PDB entry 9F9O | electron microscopy, 3.00 A resolution | chains F and S of the 7 polymer chains in the assembly

Chain F:
Protein: Large T antigen
From: Betapolyomavirus macacae
Notes: EC 3.6.4.-
UniProtKB: P03070 (LT_SV40); residues 266-627 here = UniProt positions 266-627
Chain sequence (362 residues; row label = number of the first residue in the row):
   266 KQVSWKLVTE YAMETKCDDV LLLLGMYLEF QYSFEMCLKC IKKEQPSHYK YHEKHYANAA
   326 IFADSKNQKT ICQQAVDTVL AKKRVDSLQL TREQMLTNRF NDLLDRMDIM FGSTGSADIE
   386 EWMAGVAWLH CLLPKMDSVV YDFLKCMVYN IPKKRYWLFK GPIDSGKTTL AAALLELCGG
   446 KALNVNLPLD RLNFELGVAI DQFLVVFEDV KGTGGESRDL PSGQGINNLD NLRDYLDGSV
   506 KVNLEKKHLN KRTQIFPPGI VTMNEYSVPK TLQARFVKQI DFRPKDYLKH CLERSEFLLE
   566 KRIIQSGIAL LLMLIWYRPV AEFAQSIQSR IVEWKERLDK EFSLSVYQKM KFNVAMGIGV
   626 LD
Swiss-Prot annotation at these positions:
  - binding site (Zn(2+)): Cys302, Cys305, His313, His317
  - binding site (ATP): Gly426 to Thr433
Residues lining bound ligands: ATP (adenosine-5'-triphosphate): Leu397, Pro427, Ile428, Asp429, Ser430, Gly431, Lys432, Thr433, Thr434, Asn529, Arg548, Pro549, Lys550, Leu553, Lys554, Leu557

Chain S:
Molecule: Chains: S
Sequence (8 nucleotides; numbered 1 to 8; the number before each row is that of its first residue):
     1 TTTTTTTT

Interface between chain F and chain S:
Residue-residue contacts (5):
  Phe459(F) with DT7(S), phosphate contact
  Lys512(F) with DT7(S), hydrogen bond to the phosphate; DT8(S), salt bridge to the phosphate
  His513(F) with DT6(S), hydrogen bond to the base; DT7(S), hydrogen bond to the phosphate
Other interface residues (no listed pair), chain F (4 interface residues in all): Leu514
Other interface residues (no listed pair), chain S (4 interface residues in all): DT5

Summary:
The chain F/chain S interface involves 4 residues from each chain; the contacts include 3 hydrogen bonds and 1
salt bridge. Among the polar pairs are His513(F)-DT6(S), Lys512(F)-DT7(S) and His513(F)-DT7(S). Chain F binds
ATP.
Chain F is Large T antigen (Betapolyomavirus macacae) and chain S is Chains: S; the structure, Active SV40
LTAg complex with DNA (3D variability component_001, frame_015), was determined by electron microscopy,
deposited together with 9EVH, 9EVP, 9F3T, 9F3U, 9F5I, 9F73 and 14 further entries.
